Entry 8E3F (electron microscopy, 6.50 A resolution (low resolution: residue-level contacts below are approximate; hydrogen-bond / salt-bridge calls are withheld)); this record covers chains B and E of the 9 polymer chains in the assembly.

== Chain B ==
Protein: DNA-directed RNA polymerase subunit beta'
From: Escherichia coli
Notes: EC 2.7.7.6
UniProtKB: P0A8T7 (RPOC_ECOLI); residue numbers follow UniProt; this construct covers 1-1407
Amino-acid sequence (1407 residues; each row starts with the number of its first residue):
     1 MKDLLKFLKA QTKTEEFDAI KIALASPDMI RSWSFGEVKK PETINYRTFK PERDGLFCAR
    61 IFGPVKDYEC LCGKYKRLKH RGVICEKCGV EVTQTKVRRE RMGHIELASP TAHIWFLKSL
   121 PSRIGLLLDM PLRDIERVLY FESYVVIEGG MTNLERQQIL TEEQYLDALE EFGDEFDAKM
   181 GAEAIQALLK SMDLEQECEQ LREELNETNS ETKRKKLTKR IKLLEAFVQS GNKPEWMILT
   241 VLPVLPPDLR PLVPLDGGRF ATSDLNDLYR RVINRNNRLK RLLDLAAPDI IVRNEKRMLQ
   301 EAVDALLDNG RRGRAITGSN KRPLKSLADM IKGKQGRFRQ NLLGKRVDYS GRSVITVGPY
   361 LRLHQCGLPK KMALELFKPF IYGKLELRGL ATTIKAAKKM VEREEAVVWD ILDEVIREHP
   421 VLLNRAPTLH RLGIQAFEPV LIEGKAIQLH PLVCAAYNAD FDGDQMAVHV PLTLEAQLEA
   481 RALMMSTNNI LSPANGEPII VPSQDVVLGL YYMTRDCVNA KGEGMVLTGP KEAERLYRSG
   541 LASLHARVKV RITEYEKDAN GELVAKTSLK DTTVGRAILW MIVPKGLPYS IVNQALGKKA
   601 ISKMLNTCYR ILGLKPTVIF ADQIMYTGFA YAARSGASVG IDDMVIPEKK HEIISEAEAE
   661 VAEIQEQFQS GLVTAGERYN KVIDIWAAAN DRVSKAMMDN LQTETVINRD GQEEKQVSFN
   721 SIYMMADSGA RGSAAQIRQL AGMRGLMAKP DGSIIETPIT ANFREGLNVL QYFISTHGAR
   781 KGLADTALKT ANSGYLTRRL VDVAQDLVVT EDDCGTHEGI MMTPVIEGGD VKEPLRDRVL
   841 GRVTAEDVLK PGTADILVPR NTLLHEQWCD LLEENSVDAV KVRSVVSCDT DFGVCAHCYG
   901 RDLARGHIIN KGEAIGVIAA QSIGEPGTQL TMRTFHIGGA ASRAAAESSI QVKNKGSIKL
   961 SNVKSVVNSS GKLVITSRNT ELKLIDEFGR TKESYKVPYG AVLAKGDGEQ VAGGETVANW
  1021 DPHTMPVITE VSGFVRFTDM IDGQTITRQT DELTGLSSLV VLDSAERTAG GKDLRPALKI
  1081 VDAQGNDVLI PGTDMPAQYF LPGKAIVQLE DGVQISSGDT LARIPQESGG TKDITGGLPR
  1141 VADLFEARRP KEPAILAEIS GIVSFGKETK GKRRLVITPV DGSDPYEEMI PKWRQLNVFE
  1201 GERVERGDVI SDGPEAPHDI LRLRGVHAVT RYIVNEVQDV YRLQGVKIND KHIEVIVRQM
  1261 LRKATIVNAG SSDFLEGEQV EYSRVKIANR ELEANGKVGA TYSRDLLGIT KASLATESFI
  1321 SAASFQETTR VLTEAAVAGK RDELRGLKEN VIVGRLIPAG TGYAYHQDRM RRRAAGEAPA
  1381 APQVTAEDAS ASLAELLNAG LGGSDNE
Unresolved in the structure: 1-15, 934-947, 1127-1135, 1374-1407
Swiss-Prot annotation at these positions:
  - binding site (Zn(2+)): C70, C72, C85, C88, C814, C888, C895, C898
  - binding site (Mg(2+)): D460, D462, D464
  - modified residue: K983 (N6-acetyllysine)
Disulfide bonds: C72-C88
Bound ions: Zn2+ site 1: C70, C85; Mg2+: D460, D462, D464 (shared with 1 residue of chain 7); Zn2+ site 2: C814, C888, C895, C898

== Chain E ==
Protein: DNA-directed RNA polymerase subunit omega
From: Escherichia coli
Notes: EC 2.7.7.6
UniProtKB: P0A802 (RPOZ_ECO57); residues 1-91 here = UniProt positions 1-91
Amino-acid sequence (91 residues; row label = number of the first residue in the row):
     1 MARVTVQDAV EKIGNRFDLV LVAARRARQM QVGGKDPLVP EENDKTTVIA LREIEEGLIN
    61 NQILDVRERQ EQQEQEAAEL QAVTAIAEGR R
Unresolved in the structure: 1-2, 78-91

== How chain B and chain E interact ==
Pairs across the interface (28):
  H364(B) with V4(E)
  E414(B) with K45(E)
  V415(B) with K45(E)
  R417(B) with E42(E); N43(E)
  E418(B) with V48(E)
  L474(B) with A27(E); Q31(E); T47(E)
  E475(B) with R28(E)
  Q477(B) with T47(E)
  L478(B) with A23(E); A24(E); T47(E); L51(E)
  R481(B) with R3(E)
  A482(B) with R16(E)
  T487(B) with V4(E)
  N488(B) with R16(E)
  L614(B) with Q7(E)
  K615(B) with T5(E); Q7(E)
  R905(B) with R16(E)
  N910(B) with N15(E); F17(E)
  G1360(B) with F17(E)
  T1361(B) with V20(E)
  A1364(B) with L21(E)
Also at the interface, not in a pair above, chain B (26 interface residues in all): E438, T473, E479, L483, K911, E913
Also at the interface, not in a pair above, chain E (25 interface residues in all): V6, D8, G14, D44, T46

== Summary ==
Chain B and chain E form an interface of 26 and 25 residues respectively. The Mg2+ site is built by D460(B),
D462(B) and D464(B). C70(B) and C85(B) coordinate Zn2+ site 1. Curated annotation (UniProt) lists 8
Zn2+-binding residues and 3 Mg2+-binding residues on chain B.
Here chain B is DNA-directed RNA polymerase subunit beta' and chain E is DNA-directed RNA polymerase subunit
omega, both from Escherichia coli. Entry 8E3F (Escherichia coli Rho-dependent transcription pre-termination
complex containing 18 nt long RNA spacer, Mg-ADP-BeF3, and NusG; TEC ...) was determined by electron
microscopy (same publication as 8E3H, 8E5K, 8E5L, 8E5O, 8E5P, 8E6W and 3 further entries).
